2IQA - chains L and H; structure by X-ray diffraction, 2.00 A resolution.

Chain L:
Name: IgG2a Fab fragment PFA2 Kappa light chain
From: Mus musculus
Reference sequence: A2NHM3 (A2NHM3_MOUSE); the construct lacks a stretch of the UniProt sequence, so the offset changes along the chain: 1-27 = UniProt 1-27; 28-106 = UniProt 33-111; 107-213 = UniProt 113-219
Chain sequence (219 residues; each row starts with the number of its first residue; a row labelled like 27A-27E holds insertion residues (27A, then the next letters in order)):
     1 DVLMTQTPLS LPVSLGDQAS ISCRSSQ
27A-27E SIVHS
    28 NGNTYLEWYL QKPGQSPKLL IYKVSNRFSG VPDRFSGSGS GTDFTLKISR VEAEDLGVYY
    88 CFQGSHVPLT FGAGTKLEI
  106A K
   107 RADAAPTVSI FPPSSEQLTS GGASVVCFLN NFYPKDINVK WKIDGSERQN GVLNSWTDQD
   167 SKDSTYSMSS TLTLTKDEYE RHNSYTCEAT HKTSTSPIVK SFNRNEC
Cystine bridges: Cys23-Cys88, Cys133-Cys193
Covalent attachments: acetamide (ACM) linked to Cys213
Small-molecule neighbours: acetamide (ACM): Pro118, Pro119, Leu124, Tyr185, Arg210

Chain H:
Name: IgG2a Fab fragment PFA2 heavy chain
From: Mus musculus
Reference sequence: Q811U5 (Q811U5_MOUSE); aligned to UniProt positions 1-123 over residues 1-113 (the alignment contains insertions or deletions, so no single offset holds)
Chain sequence (223 residues; numbered 1 to 213 plus 10 insertion-coded residues; the number before each row is that of its first residue; a row labelled like 35A-35B holds insertion residues (35A, then the next letters in order)):
     1 QVTLKESGPG ILKPSQTLSL TCSLSGFSLR TSGMG
35A-35B VG
    36 WIRQPSGKGL EWLAHIWWDD DKNYNPSLKS QLTISKDTSR NQVFLKI
82A-82C TSV
    83 DTADTATYYC VRRAHNVV
100A-100E LGDWF
   101 AYWGQGTLVT VSAAKTTAPS VYPLAPVCGG TTGSSVTLGC LVKGYFPEPV TLTWNSGSLS
   161 SGVHTFPAVL QSGLYTLSSS VTVTSSTWPS QSITCNVAHP ASSTKVDKKI EPR
Unresolved in the structure: 99, 132
Cystine bridges: Cys22-Cys92, Cys140-Cys195

How chain L and chain H interact:
Pairs across the interface - 80 pairs, chain L then chain H:
  Asn28(L) with His97(H)
  Tyr32(L) with His97(H); Asp100C(H)
  Glu34(L) with Arg95(H), salt bridge; Asp100C(H); Trp100D(H); Phe100E(H)
  Tyr36(L) with Trp100D(H); Phe100E(H), hydrogen bond (side chain-backbone); Trp103(H)
  Gln38(L) with Gln39(H), hydrogen bond; Tyr91(H), hydrogen bond
  Gln42(L) with Tyr91(H)
  Ser43(L) with Tyr91(H); Gly104(H), hydrogen bond (side chain-backbone); Gln105(H), hydrogen bond (side chain-backbone)
  Pro44(L) with Leu45(H), hydrophobic; Trp103(H)
  Leu46(L) with Trp100D(H), hydrophobic; Phe100E(H); Ala101(H), hydrophobic
  Tyr49(L) with Trp100D(H), hydrophobic
  Phe55(L) with Trp100D(H), hydrophobic; Ala101(H), hydrophobic
  Tyr87(L) with Gln39(H), hydrogen bond; Lys43(H); Gly44(H); Leu45(H), hydrophobic
  Phe89(L) with Arg95(H); Phe100E(H), hydrophobic
  Gly91(L) with Arg95(H)
  Val94(L) with Trp47(H), hydrophobic; Tyr59(H)
  Pro95(L) with Trp47(H), hydrophobic; Pro61(H)
  Leu96(L) with Trp47(H)
  Phe98(L) with Ile37(H), hydrophobic; Leu45(H); Phe100E(H), hydrophobic
  Ser115(L) with Thr137(H)
  Ile116(L) with Val127(H)
  Phe117(L) with Leu124(H); Ala125(H); Pro126(H); Thr137(H)
  Pro118(L) with Arg213(H), hydrogen bond (backbone-side chain)
  Pro119(L) with Arg213(H), hydrogen bond (backbone-side chain)
  Ser120(L) with Tyr122(H); Pro123(H)
  Glu122(L) with Tyr122(H); Pro123(H); Lys208(H), salt bridge
  Gln123(L) with Tyr122(H); Lys143(H)
  Ser130(L) with Leu141(H); Lys143(H)
  Phe134(L) with Leu124(H), hydrophobic; Phe166(H), hydrophobic; Ser178(H); Ser179(H); Ser180(H)
  Asn136(L) with His164(H); Phe166(H); Ser180(H), hydrogen bond
  Asn137(L) with His164(H), hydrogen bond
  Leu159(L) with Val169(H), hydrophobic; Gln171(H)
  Asn160(L) with Val169(H)
  Ser161(L) with Phe166(H); Pro167(H), hydrogen bond (side chain-backbone)
  Trp162(L) with Pro167(H)
  Thr163(L) with Thr165(H); Phe166(H)
  Ser173(L) with His164(H), hydrogen bond; Phe166(H)
  Met174(L) with Phe166(H)
  Ser175(L) with Phe166(H); Ser178(H), hydrogen bond
  Thr179(L) with Gln171(H)
  Phe208(L) with Val127(H), hydrophobic
Also at the interface, not in a pair above, chain L (44 interface residues in all): Asp1, Lys50, Ser126, Val132
Also at the interface, not in a pair above, chain H (45 interface residues in all): Asn58, Asn60, Ser62, Val100, Leu138, Gly139, Leu170

In short:
The interface between chain L and chain H involves 44 residues on one side and 45 on the other; the contacts
include 13 hydrogen bonds and 2 salt bridges. Among the polar pairs are Glu34(L)-Arg95(H), Glu122(L)-Lys208(H)
and Tyr36(L)-Phe100E(H). Covalently linked acetamide: at Cys213(L).
Chain L is IgG2a Fab fragment PFA2 Kappa light chain and chain H is IgG2a Fab fragment PFA2 heavy chain, both
from Mus musculus; the structure, PFA2 FAB fragment, monoclinic apo form, was determined by X-ray diffraction,
deposited together with 2R0W and 2IPT.
